Entry 6V08 (X-ray diffraction, 2.58 A resolution); this record covers chain A.

Chain A:
Protein: Beta-2-glycoprotein 1
Source organism: Homo sapiens
UniProt: P02749 (APOH_HUMAN); residues 1-326 here correspond to UniProt positions 20-345 (UniProt number = residue number + 19)
Sequence (326 residues; each row starts with the number of its first residue):
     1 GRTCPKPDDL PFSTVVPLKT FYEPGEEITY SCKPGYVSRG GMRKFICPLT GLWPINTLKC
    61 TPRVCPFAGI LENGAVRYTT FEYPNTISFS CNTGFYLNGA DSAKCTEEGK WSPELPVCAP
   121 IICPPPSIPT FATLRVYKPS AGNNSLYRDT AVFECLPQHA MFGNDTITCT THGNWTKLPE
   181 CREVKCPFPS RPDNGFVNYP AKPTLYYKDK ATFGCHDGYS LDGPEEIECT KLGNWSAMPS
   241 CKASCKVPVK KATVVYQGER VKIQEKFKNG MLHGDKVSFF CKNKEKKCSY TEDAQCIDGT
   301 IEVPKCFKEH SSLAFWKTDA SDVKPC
Not modelled in the structure: 312-315
Disulfides: C4-C47, C32-C60, C65-C105, C91-C118, C123-C169, C155-C181, C186-C229, C215-C241, C245-C296, C281-C306, C288-C326
Covalently attached groups: N-acetylglucosamine (NAG) linked to N143, N164, N174, N234
Swiss-Prot annotation at these positions:
  - glycosylation: T14 (O-linked (GalNAc...) threonine), T130 (O-linked (GalNAc...) threonine), N143 (N-linked (GlcNAc...) (complex) asparagine), N164 (N-linked (GlcNAc...) asparagine), N174 (N-linked (GlcNAc...) asparagine), N234 (N-linked (GlcNAc...) asparagine)
Reported in the primary citation:
  - contacts within the chain: R39-R43 (hydrogen bond), R43-T57 (hydrogen bond)
  - post-translational modification sites: N143, N164, N174, N234
  - conformationally variable residues (loop rearrangement): K308 to D319
  - mutagenesis - T130S/N143Q/N164Q/N174Q/N234Q: unchanged binding to MBB2

Summary:
From the paper: T130S/N143Q/N164Q/N174Q/N234Q leave binding to MBB2 unchanged; modification sites N143, N164
and N174 among others.
Chain A is Beta-2-glycoprotein 1 (Homo sapiens); the structure, Crystal structure of human recombinant Beta-2
glycoprotein I (hrB2GPI), was determined by X-ray diffraction together with 6V06 and 6V09 from the same study.
